Entry 8T4D (electron microscopy, 3.10 A resolution); this record covers chains A and E of the 18 polymer chains in the assembly.

Chain A (and E):
Protein: MD65 N332-GT5 SOSIP gp120
From: Human immunodeficiency virus 1
Notes: chain E of this document is another copy of the same molecule, construct and numbering; everything in this record applies to it too
Chain sequence (481 residues; each row starts with the number of its first residue; note: 13 numbers in that range are skipped by the numbering (no residue carries them; nothing is unmodelled there); a row labelled like 185A-185J holds insertion residues (185A, then the next letters in order)):
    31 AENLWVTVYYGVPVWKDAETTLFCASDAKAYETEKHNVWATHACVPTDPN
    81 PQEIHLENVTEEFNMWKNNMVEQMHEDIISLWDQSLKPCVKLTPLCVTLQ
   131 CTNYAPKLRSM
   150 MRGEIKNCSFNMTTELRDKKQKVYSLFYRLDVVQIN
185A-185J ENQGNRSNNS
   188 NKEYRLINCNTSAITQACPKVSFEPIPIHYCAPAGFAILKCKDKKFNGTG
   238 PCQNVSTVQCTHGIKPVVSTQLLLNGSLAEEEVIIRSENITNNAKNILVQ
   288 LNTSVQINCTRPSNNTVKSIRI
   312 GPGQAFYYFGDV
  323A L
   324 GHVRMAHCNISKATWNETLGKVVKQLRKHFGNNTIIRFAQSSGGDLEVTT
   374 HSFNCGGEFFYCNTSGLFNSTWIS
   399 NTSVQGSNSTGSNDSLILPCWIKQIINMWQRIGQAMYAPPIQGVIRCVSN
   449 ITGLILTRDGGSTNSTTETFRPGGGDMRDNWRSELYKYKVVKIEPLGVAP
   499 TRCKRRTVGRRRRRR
Unresolved in the structure: 31-32, 58-65, 185A-185J, 399-411, 458-462, 505-513
Disulfide bonds: Cys54-Cys74, Cys119-Cys205, Cys126-Cys196, Cys131-Cys157, Cys218-Cys247, Cys228-Cys239, Cys296-Cys331, Cys378-Cys445, Cys385-Cys418
Glycans and other covalent adducts: N-acetylglucosamine (NAG) linked to Asn88, Asn156, Asn160, Asn197, Asn234, Asn241, Asn262, Asn276, Asn289, Asn295, Asn301, Asn332, Asn339, Asn355, Asn386, Asn448

Interface between chain A and chain E:
Contacting residue pairs - 21 pairs, chain A then chain E:
  Glu164(A) - Cys126(E)
  Glu164(A) - Cys196(E)
  Leu165(A) - Cys126(E)
  Leu165(A) - Val127(E)
  Leu165(A) - Thr128(E)
  Leu165(A) - Ile184(E)  hydrophobic
  Leu165(A) - Arg192(E)
  Arg166(A) - Thr123(E)
  Arg166(A) - Pro124(E)
  Arg166(A) - Cys126(E)  hydrogen bond (backbone-backbone)
  Asp167(A) - Val127(E)
  Asp167(A) - Thr128(E)  hydrogen bond (side chain-backbone)
  Asp167(A) - Lys169(E)  salt bridge
  Lys168(A) - Thr128(E)
  Arg308(A) - Asn197(E)  hydrogen bond (side chain-backbone)
  Pro313(A) - Cys126(E)  hydrophobic
  Pro313(A) - Cys196(E)
  Pro313(A) - Ser199(E)
  Pro313(A) - Ala200(E)
  Gly314(A) - Thr198(E)  hydrogen bond (backbone-backbone)
  Gly314(A) - Ser199(E)
Other interface residues (no listed pair), chain E (15 interface residues in all): Thr162, Asn195

In short:
Chain A and chain E form an interface of 8 and 15 residues respectively; the contacts include 4 hydrogen bonds
and 1 salt bridge. Polar pairs include Asp167(A)-Lys169(E), Asp167(A)-Thr128(E) and Arg308(A)-Asn197(E).
Covalently linked N-acetylglucosamine: at Asn88(A), Asn156(A), Asn160(A), Asn197(A), Asn234(A) and Asn241(A)
and 10 more.
Chain A and chain E are both MD65 N332-GT5 SOSIP gp120 (Human immunodeficiency virus 1); the structure, MD65
N332-GT5 SOSIP in complex with RM_N332_08 Fab and RM20A3 Fab, was determined by electron microscopy (same
publication as 8T49, 8T4B, 8T4K and 8T4L).
